Entry 6UXV (electron microscopy, 4.70 A resolution (low resolution: residue-level contacts below are approximate; hydrogen-bond / salt-bridge calls are withheld)); this record covers chains F and H of the 15 polymer chains in the assembly.

[Chain F]
Molecule: SWI/SNF complex subunit SWI3
From: Saccharomyces cerevisiae (strain ATCC 204508 / S288c)
Reference sequence: P32591 (SWI3_YEAST); residue numbers follow UniProt; this construct covers 1-825
Amino-acid sequence (825 residues; row label = number of the first residue in the row):
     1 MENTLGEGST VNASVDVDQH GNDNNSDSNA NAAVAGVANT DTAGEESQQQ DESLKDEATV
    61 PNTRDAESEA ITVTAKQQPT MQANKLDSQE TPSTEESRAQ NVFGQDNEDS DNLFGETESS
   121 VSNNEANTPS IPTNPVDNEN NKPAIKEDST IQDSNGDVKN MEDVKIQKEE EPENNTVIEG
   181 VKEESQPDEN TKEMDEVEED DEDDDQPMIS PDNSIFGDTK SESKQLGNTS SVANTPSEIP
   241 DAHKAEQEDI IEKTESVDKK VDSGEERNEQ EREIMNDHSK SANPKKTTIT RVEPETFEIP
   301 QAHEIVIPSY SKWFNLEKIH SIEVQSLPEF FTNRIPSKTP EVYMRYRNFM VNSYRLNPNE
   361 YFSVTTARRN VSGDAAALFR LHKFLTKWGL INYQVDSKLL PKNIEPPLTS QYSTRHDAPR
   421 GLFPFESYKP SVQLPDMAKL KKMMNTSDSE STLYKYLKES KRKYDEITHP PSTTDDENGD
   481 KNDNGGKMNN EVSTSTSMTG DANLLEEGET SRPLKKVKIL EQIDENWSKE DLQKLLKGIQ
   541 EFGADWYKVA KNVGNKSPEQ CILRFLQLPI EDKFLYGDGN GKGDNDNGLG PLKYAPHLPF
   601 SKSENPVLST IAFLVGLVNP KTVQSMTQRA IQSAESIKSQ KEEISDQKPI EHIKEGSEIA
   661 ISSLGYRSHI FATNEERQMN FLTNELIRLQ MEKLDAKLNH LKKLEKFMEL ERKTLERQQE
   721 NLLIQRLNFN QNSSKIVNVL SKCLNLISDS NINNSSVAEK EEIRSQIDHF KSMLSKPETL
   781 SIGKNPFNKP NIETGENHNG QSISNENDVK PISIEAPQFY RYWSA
Not modelled in the structure: 1-522, 574-596, 751-764, 781-825
Swiss-Prot annotation at these positions:
  - region: L694 to L722 (Leucine-zipper)
  - modified residue: S88 (Phosphoserine), S185 (Phosphoserine), T235 (Phosphothreonine), S657 (Phosphoserine)
  - mutagenesis: D374 (D374A: Loss of DNA-binding), K383 (K383D: Loss of DNA-binding; when associated with D-387), K387 (K387D: Loss of DNA-binding; when associated with D-383), N392 (N392A: Loss of DNA-binding)

[Chain H]
Molecule: Transcription regulatory protein SNF12
From: Saccharomyces cerevisiae (strain ATCC 204508 / S288c)
Reference sequence: P53628 (SNF12_YEAST); numbering as in UniProt (aligned over 1-566)
Amino-acid sequence (566 residues; numbered 1 to 566; the number before each row is that of its first residue):
     1 MSKVMKPSNG KGSRKSSKAA TPDTKNFFHA KKKDPVNQDK ANNASQITPT VPHSHPSDMV
    61 IPDHLAELIP ELYSFQQLVD SEKRLDHFIH LRNLHMKRMV AQWERSKLSQ EFLYPHLNFP
   121 NVKFLRIFIS NVSENQPWQM DTNNEADLMA LENATWTMRI EGRLLDNVQA NDPAREKFSS
   181 FIESIVVDFK NKENDNVPST KFNAAPEENA TEGPSDKKLN LNLPLQFSLP NGDNSTTTNT
   241 DQNNATMGEE TAKKDMSSTT PKLESVKWQY DPNNPVDFDG LDIKRVGSEN VECTISILRK
   301 SSPEEPFMSY SPQLTAIIGL KSGTSHDAIF SIYKYIHLNE LLTNDESAFE NLMGNRNNHN
   361 SNTSTSKMLD AASSQVSIVK LDTQLITLLP SSLKESSPDT MKLTDLLSLI NSTHLLPLQP
   421 IEIDYTVRVD KASTYGELVL DIEVPDVNAL KFNNTQRESQ IGAAELNENA RELEQIKPKI
   481 ALQDKEITSV LSNLHESNKR YRFFKKISED PVKALNECIA STSNALKVLS GDEGYNEDMV
   541 RRANFYKENE AMLRENIEVI LSNGRM
Not modelled in the structure: 1-65, 124-303, 346-374, 419-449, 563-566

[How chain F and chain H interact]
Contacting residue pairs - 54 pairs, chain F then chain H:
  R667(F) - S508(H)
  R667(F) - E509(H)
  R667(F) - D510(H)
  R667(F) - P511(H)
  I670(F) - F504(H)
  I670(F) - I507(H)
  I670(F) - S508(H)
  T673(F) - F504(H)
  N674(F) - Y501(H)
  N674(F) - F504(H)
  N674(F) - K505(H)
  R677(F) - R500(H)
  Q678(F) - V79(H)
  F681(F) - S497(H)
  F681(F) - N498(H)
  F681(F) - Y501(H)
  L682(F) - D80(H)
  E685(F) - D80(H)
  E685(F) - E82(H)
  E685(F) - K83(H)
  E685(F) - D86(H)
  R688(F) - Y73(H)
  R688(F) - D86(H)
  R688(F) - H87(H)
  L689(F) - D86(H)
  M691(F) - E486(H)
  M691(F) - I487(H)
  E692(F) - D86(H)
  E692(F) - I89(H)
  E692(F) - H90(H)
  E692(F) - N93(H)
  D695(F) - Q483(H)
  K702(F) - E472(H)
  K702(F) - L473(H)
  K702(F) - I476(H)
  K703(F) - M96(H)
  K706(F) - N469(H)
  K706(F) - L473(H)
  F707(F) - W103(H)
  L710(F) - K107(H)
  L710(F) - N469(H)
  E711(F) - W103(H)
  K713(F) - K107(H)
  K713(F) - E465(H)
  T714(F) - K107(H)
  R717(F) - Y114(H)
  R717(F) - L117(H)
  E720(F) - P120(H)
  I724(F) - F119(H)
  I724(F) - P120(H)
  I724(F) - N121(H)
  I724(F) - V122(H)
  L727(F) - V122(H)
  K735(F) - K321(H)
Other interface residues (no listed pair), chain F (35 interface residues in all): Y666, N680, N684, L686, I687, L694, L698, N699
Other interface residues (no listed pair), chain H (45 interface residues in all): Q76, V100, G462, I480, V490, L494

[Summary]
35 residues of chain F and 45 residues of chain H are in contact. UniProt lists 4 mutagenesis sites on chain
F.
Chain F is SWI/SNF complex subunit SWI3 and chain H is Transcription regulatory protein SNF12, both from
Saccharomyces cerevisiae (strain ATCC 204508 / S288c); the structure, SWI/SNF Body Module, was determined by
electron microscopy, deposited together with 6UXW.
